8XHX - chain A; structure by X-ray diffraction, 1.61 A resolution.

== Chain A ==
Protein: Fe/2OG dependent dioxygenase
From: Pseudomonas aeruginosa
Chain sequence (306 residues; row label = number of the first residue in the row):
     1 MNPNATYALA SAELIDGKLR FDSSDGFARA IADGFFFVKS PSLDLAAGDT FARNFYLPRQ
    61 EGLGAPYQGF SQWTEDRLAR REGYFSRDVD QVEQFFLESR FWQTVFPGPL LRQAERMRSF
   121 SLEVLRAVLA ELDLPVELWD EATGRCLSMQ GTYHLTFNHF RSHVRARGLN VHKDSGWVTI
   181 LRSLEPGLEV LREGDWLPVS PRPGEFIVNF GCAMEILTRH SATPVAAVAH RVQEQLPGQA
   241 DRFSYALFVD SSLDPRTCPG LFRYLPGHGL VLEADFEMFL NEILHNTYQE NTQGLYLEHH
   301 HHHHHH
Not modelled in the structure: 1-6, 301-306
Metal / ion sites: Fe ion: His-172, Asp-174, His-230 (together with 2-oxoglutaric acid)
Small-molecule neighbours:
  - A1LVG ((3S,6S)-3-(2-methyl-2-oxidanyl-propyl)-6-[(2S)-4-oxidanylbutan-2-yl]piperazine-2,5-dione): Arg-81, Glu-82, Gln-94, Phe-96, His-154, Thr-156, His-172, Lys-173, Asp-174, Ser-175, Phe-248, Asp-250, Leu-280, Leu-284, Thr-287, Tyr-288
  - 2-oxoglutaric acid (AKG): Asn-158, Phe-160, Leu-169, His-172, Asp-174, Leu-181, Leu-188, His-230, Val-232, Arg-242, Ser-244, Phe-248
From the paper describing this entry:
  - binding site for A1LVG: Arg-81, Phe-96, His-154, Thr-156, Ser-175, Phe-248, Leu-280, Leu-284, Tyr-288
  - contacts within the chain: Gln-94/Tyr-288 (hydrogen bond)
  - mutagenesis - R81A, Q94A, F96A, H154A, T156A, S175A, F248A, L280A: decreased catalytic activity on A1LVG
  - mutagenesis - L284A, Y288A: abolished catalytic activity on A1LVG

== In short ==
Ligands of chain A: 2-oxoglutaric acid and compound A1LVG. His-172, Asp-174 and His-230 coordinate a Fe ion
ion. The paper reports a binding site for A1LVG at Arg-81, Phe-96 and His-154 among others; R81A, Q94A and
F96A, among others, reduce catalytic activity on A1LVG; 10 substitutions were tested in all.
Chain A is Fe/2OG dependent dioxygenase (Pseudomonas aeruginosa); the structure, The complex structure of
PaBcmG and its natural substrate, was determined by X-ray diffraction, deposited together with 8XHP, 8XHQ,
8XHT and 8XHY.
